Entry 9MSE (electron microscopy, 2.70 A resolution); this record covers chains G and M of the 16 polymer chains in the assembly.

[Chain G]
Protein: DNA-directed RNA polymerase subunit alpha
Organism: Escherichia coli
Notes: EC 2.7.7.6
UniProtKB: P0A7Z4 (RPOA_ECOLI); numbering as in UniProt (aligned over 1-329)
Chain sequence (329 residues; numbered 1 to 329; the number before each row is that of its first residue):
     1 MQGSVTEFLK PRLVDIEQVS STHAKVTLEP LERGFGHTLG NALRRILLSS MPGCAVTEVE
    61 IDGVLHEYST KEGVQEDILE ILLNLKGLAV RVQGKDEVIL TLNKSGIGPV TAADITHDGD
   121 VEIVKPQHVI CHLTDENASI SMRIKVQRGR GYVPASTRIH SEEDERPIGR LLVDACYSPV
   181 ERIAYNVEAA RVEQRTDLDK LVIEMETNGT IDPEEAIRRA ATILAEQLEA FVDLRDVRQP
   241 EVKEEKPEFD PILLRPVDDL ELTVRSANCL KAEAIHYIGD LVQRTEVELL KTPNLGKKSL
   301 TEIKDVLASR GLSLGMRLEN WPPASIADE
Unresolved in the structure: 1-6, 159-164, 237-247, 326-329
Swiss-Prot annotation at these positions:
  - region: Glu162 to Glu165 (Required for interaction with Crp at class II promoters)
  - modified residue: Arg265 (ADP-ribosylarginine), Lys297 (N6-acetyllysine), Lys298 (N6-acetyllysine)
  - mutagenesis: Arg45 (R45C: In rpoA112; temperature-sensitive, blocks RNA polymerase assembly), Glu162 to Glu165 (5-fold decrease in CRP-class II promoter-dependent transcription), Glu165 (E165K: 5-fold decrease in CRP-class II promoter-dependent transcription), Arg191 (R191C: In rpoA101; temperature-sensitive)

[Chain M]
Protein: RNA polymerase sigma-54 factor
Organism: Escherichia coli
UniProtKB: P24255 (RP54_ECOLI); numbering as in UniProt (aligned over 1-477)
Chain sequence (477 residues; each row starts with the number of its first residue):
     1 MKQGLQLRLS QQLAMTPQLQ QAIRLLQLST LELQQELQQA LESNPLLEQI DTHEEIDTRE
    61 TQDSETLDTA DALEQKEMPE ELPLDASWDT IYTAGTPSGT SGDYIDDELP VYQGETTQTL
   121 QDYLMWQVEL TPFSDTDRAI ATSIVDAVDE TGYLTVPLED ILESIGDEEI DIDEVEAVLK
   181 RIQRFDPVGV AAKDLRDCLL IQLSQFDKTT PWLEEARLII SDHLDLLANH DFRTLMRVTR
   241 LKEDVLKEAV NLIQSLDPRP GQSIQTGEPE YVIPDVLVRK HNGHWTVELN SDSIPRLQIN
   301 QHYASMCNNA RNDGDSQFIR SNLQDAKWLI KSLESRNDTL LRVSRCIVEQ QQAFFEQGEE
   361 YMKPMVLADI AQAVEMHEST ISRVTTQKYL HSPRGIFELK YFFSSHVNTE GGGEASSTAI
   421 RALVKKLIAA ENPAKPLSDS KLTSLLSEQG IMVARRTVAK YRESLSIPPS NQRKQLV
Unresolved in the structure: 57-110
Swiss-Prot annotation at these positions:
  - DNA-binding region: Val366 to Thr385 (H-T-H motif)
  - motif: Ala454 to Arg462 (RPON box)
From the paper describing this entry:
  - conformationally variable residues (register shift): Met1 to Leu13, Pro17

[Chain G / chain M interface]
Pairs across the interface (16; chain G residue first):
  Glu286(G) - Asp137(M)
  Lys297(G) - Glu169(M)
  Lys297(G) - Asp171(M)  salt bridge
  Thr301(G) - Asp173(M)
  Thr301(G) - Glu174(M)
  Asp305(G) - Lys180(M)  salt bridge
  Ala308(G) - Ala177(M)
  Ala308(G) - Lys180(M)
  Ala308(G) - Arg181(M)
  Ala308(G) - Arg184(M)
  Ser309(G) - Arg184(M)  hydrogen bond (backbone-side chain)
  Gly311(G) - Arg181(M)
  Leu312(G) - Arg181(M)
  Ser313(G) - Pro132(M)
  Ser313(G) - Arg181(M)  hydrogen bond
  Leu314(G) - Pro132(M)
Interface residues without a listed pair, chain G (12 interface residues in all): Lys304, Gly315
Interface residues without a listed pair, chain M (13 interface residues in all): Thr131, Ser134, Glu176

[In short]
12 residues of chain G face 13 of chain M across their interface, with 2 hydrogen bonds and 2 salt bridges.
Polar pairs include Lys297(G)-Asp171(M), Asp305(G)-Lys180(M) and Ser309(G)-Arg184(M). UniProt lists 6
mutagenesis sites on chain G. The paper reports conformational variability at Met1(M) and Pro17(M).
Chain G is DNA-directed RNA polymerase subunit alpha and chain M is RNA polymerase sigma-54 factor, both from
Escherichia coli; the structure, de novo SigN RNA polymerase transcription initiation intermediate with
pre-catalytic bEBP state (RPi1 open ring), was determined by electron microscopy together with 9MSF, 9MSG,
9MSH and 9MSJ from the same study.
